8XEJ - chains X and L of the 4 polymer chains in the assembly; structure by electron microscopy, 3.66 A resolution.

== Chain X ==
Name: XK-related protein 8
From: Homo sapiens
Reference sequence: Q9H6D3 (XKR8_HUMAN); numbering as in UniProt (aligned over 1-395)
Sequence (405 residues; row label = number of the first residue in the row):
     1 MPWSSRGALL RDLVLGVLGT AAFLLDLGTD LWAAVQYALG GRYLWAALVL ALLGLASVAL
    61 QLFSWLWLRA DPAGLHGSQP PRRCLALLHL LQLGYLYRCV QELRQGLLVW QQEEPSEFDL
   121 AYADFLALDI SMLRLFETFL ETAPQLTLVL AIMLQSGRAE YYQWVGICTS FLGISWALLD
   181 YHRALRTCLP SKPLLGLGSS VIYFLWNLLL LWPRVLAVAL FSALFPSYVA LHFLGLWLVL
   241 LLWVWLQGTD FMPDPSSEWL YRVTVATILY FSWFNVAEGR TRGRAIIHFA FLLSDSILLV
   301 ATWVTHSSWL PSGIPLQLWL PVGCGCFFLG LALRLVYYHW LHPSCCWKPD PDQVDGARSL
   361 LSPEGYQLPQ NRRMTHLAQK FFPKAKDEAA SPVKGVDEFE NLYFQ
Disordered / not traced: 1-6, 348-367, 385-405
Differences from the reference sequence: expression tag (396-405)
Residues lining bound ligands: 1,2-dilinoleoyl-sn-glycero-3-phosphocholine (DLP): Arg-42, Leu-44, Trp-45, Leu-48, Leu-52, Leu-55, Leu-140, Pro-144, Thr-147, Leu-148, Ala-151, Ile-152, Gln-155, Ser-222, Leu-224, Pro-226, Val-229, Ala-230, Phe-233, Leu-234, Val-263, Thr-267, Phe-271, Trp-309
From the paper describing this entry:
  - contacts within the chain: Trp-67/Arg-373 (hydrophobic contact)
  - post-translational modification sites: Thr-375 (citing earlier work)
  - mutagenesis - W45A: increased catalytic activity
  - mutagenesis - N371A, R373A, L377A, F381A, F382A: increased catalytic activity on NBD-SM
  - mutagenesis - N371A, R373A, L377A, F381A, F382A: increased catalytic activity on PtdSer

== Chain L ==
Name: Fab light chain
From: Oryctolagus cuniculus
Notes: antibody fragment or engineered binder
Sequence (218 residues; numbered 1 to 218; the number before each row is that of its first residue):
     1 ADVVMTQTPS SVSAAVGGTV TINCQASQSI SAYLAWYQQK PGQPPKLLIY DASDLASGVS
    61 SRFKGSGSGT QFTLTISALE CADAATYYCQ SYYAIITYGA AFGGGTEVVV KRTVAAPSVF
   121 IFPPSDEQLK SGTASVVCLL NNFYPREAKV QWKVDNALQS GNSQESVTEQ DSKDCTYSLS
   181 STLTLSKADY EKHKVYACEV THQGLSSPVT KSFNRGEC
Disordered / not traced: 218
Disulfides: Cys-24/Cys-89, Cys-81/Cys-175, Cys-138/Cys-198

== Chain X / chain L interface ==
Residue-residue contacts - 4 pairs, chain X then chain L:
  Arg-158(X) / Pro-9(L)
  Ser-308(X) / Ser-68(L)
  Ser-308(X) / Thr-70(L)
  Trp-309(X) / Gln-71(L)
Other interface residues (no listed pair), chain X (5 interface residues in all): Leu-310, Pro-311
Other interface residues (no listed pair), chain L (5 interface residues in all): Gln-25

== In short ==
The chain X/chain L interface involves 5 residues from each chain. Ligands of chain X:
1,2-dilinoleoyl-sn-glycero-3-phosphocholine. The paper reports that N371A, R373A and L377A of chain X, among
others, increase catalytic activity on NBD-SM; a modification site at Thr-375(X); 6 substitutions were tested
in all.
Chain X is XK-related protein 8 (Homo sapiens) and chain L is Fab light chain (Oryctolagus cuniculus); the
structure, Cryo-EM structure of human XKR8-basigin complex in lipid nanodisc, was determined by electron
microscopy.
